PDB entry 3P2K | X-ray diffraction, 2.70 A resolution | chain A

# Chain A
Protein: 16S rRNA methylase
Organism: Escherichia coli
UniProt: A8C927 (A8C927_ECOLX); residues 1-219 here = UniProt positions 1-219
Chain sequence (225 residues; numbered 1 to 225; the number before each row is that of its first residue):
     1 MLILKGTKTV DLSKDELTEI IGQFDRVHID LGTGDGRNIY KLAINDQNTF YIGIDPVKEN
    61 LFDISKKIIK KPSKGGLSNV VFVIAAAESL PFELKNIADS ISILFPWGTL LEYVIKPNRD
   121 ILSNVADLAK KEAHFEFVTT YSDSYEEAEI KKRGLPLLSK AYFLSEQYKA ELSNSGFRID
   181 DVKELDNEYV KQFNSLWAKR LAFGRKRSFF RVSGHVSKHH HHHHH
Not modelled in the structure: 1, 142-159, 217-225
Construct notes: expression tag (220-225)
Small-molecule neighbours: S-adenosylmethionine (SAM): Leu-31, Gly-32, Thr-33, Gly-34, Asn-38, Asp-55, Pro-56, Val-57, Ala-85, Ala-86, Ala-87, Glu-88, Leu-104, Phe-105, Trp-107, Thr-109, Leu-110, Tyr-113, Ser-195, Trp-197, Ala-198
Swiss-Prot annotation at these positions:
  - binding site (S-adenosyl-L-methionine): Gly-32, Asn-38, Asp-55, Ala-87, Glu-88, Leu-104 to Thr-109, Ser-195 to Trp-197
  - mutagenesis: Asp-30 (D30A: Loss of kanamycin resistance. Strong decrease in methyltransferase activity), Asp-55 (D55A: Decrease in kanamycin resistance. Decrease in methyltransferase activity), Glu-88 (E88A: No change in kanamycin resistance), Pro-106 (P106A: No change in kanamycin resistance. Decrease in methyltransferase activity), Trp-107 (W107A: Loss of kanamycin resistance. Strong decrease in methyltransferase activity), Thr-109 (T109A: No change in kanamycin resistance), Phe-177 (F177A: No change in kanamycin resistance. Decrease in methyltransferase activity), Ser-195 (S195A: No change in kanamycin resistance), Trp-197 (W197A: Loss of kanamycin resistance. Strong decrease in methyltransferase activity), Lys-199 (K199A: No change in kanamycin resistance), Arg-200 (R200A: No change in kanamycin resistance), Arg-205 (R205A: No change in kanamycin resistance)
What the authors report for this chain:
  - binding site for S-adenosylmethionine: Asp-30, Gly-32, Asn-38, Asp-55, Pro-56, Ala-87, Glu-88, Leu-104, Trp-107, Thr-109, Leu-110, Ser-195
  - conformationally variable residues (side-chain flip): Trp-107
  - mutagenesis - D30A, D55A, E88A, S195A: abolished binding to S-adenosylmethionine
  - mutagenesis - T109A (Kd 0.4mM): decreased binding to S-adenosylmethionine
  - mutagenesis - D30A: abolished growth in response to kanamycin
  - mutagenesis - D30A, D55A, P106A, W107A, F177A, W197A: decreased catalytic activity
  - mutagenesis - D30A, D55A, E88A, S195A: abolished binding to AdoMet
  - mutagenesis - D55A: decreased growth in response to kanamycin
  - mutagenesis - E88A, T109A, S195A, K199A, R205A: unchanged catalytic activity
  - mutagenesis - E88A, P106A, T109A, F177A, S195A, K199A, R200A, R205A: unchanged growth
  - mutagenesis - T109A (Kd 0.4mM): decreased binding to AdoMet
  - mutagenesis - W107A, W197A: abolished growth
  - catalytic residues: Trp-107, Trp-197 (proposed by the authors, not directly observed)

# Overview
Chain A binds S-adenosylmethionine. Curated annotation (UniProt) lists 14 S-adenosyl-L-methionine-binding
residues and 12 mutagenesis sites. The paper reports catalytic residues Trp-107 and Trp-197; D30A, D55A and
P106A, among others, reduce catalytic activity; 12 substitutions were tested in all.
Chain A is 16S rRNA methylase (Escherichia coli); the structure, Structure of an antibiotic related
Methyltransferase, was determined by X-ray diffraction, deposited together with 3PB3, 3P2E and 3P2I.
